PDB entry 4XT1 | X-ray diffraction, 2.89 A resolution | chains A and B of the 3 polymer chains in the assembly

== Chain A ==
Protein: G-protein coupled receptor homolog US28
UniProt: P69332 (US28_HCMVA); residue numbers follow UniProt; this construct covers 1-354
Chain sequence (362 residues; numbered -7 to 354; the number before each row is that of its first residue; numbers below 1 keep their minus sign (Asp-7 is residue -7)):
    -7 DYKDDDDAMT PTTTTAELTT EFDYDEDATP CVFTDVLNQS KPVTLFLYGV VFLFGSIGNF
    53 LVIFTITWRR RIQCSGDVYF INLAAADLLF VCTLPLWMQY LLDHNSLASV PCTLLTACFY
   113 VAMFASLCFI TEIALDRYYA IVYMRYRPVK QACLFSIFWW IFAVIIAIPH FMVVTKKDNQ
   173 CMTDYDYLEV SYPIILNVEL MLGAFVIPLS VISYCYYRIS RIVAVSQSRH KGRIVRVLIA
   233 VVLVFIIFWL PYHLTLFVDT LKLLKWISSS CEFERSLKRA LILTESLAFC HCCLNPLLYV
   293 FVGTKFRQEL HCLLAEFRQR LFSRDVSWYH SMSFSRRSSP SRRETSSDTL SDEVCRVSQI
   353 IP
Unresolved in the structure: -7 to 14, 96-100, 311-354
Disulfides: Cys23-Cys263, Cys104-Cys173
Construct notes: expression tag (-7 to 0)
Ligand contacts: succinic acid (SIN): Leu119, Cys120, Thr123, Trp151, Phe154, Gly195, Ile199, Pro200
UniProt features mapped onto this chain:
  - glycosylation: Asn30 (N-linked (GlcNAc...) asparagine)
  - natural variant: Glu18 to Asp19 (sequence variant, change not given here; In strain: Isolate clinical VHL/E), Phe25 (F25L: In strain: Isolate clinical VHL/E), Arg267 (R267K: In strain: Isolate clinical VHL/E), Val346 (V346A: In strain: Isolate clinical VHL/E)
Reported in the primary citation:
  - conformationally variable residues (helix shift, side-chain flip): Arg129, Tyr291
  - contacts within the chain: Glu124-Trp151 (hydrogen bond), Arg129-Tyr208 (hydrogen bond), Tyr208-Tyr291 (water-mediated contact), Ile122-Tyr291 (water-mediated contact)

== Chain B ==
Protein: Fractalkine
Source organism: Homo sapiens
UniProt: P78423 (X3CL1_HUMAN); residues 1-77 here correspond to UniProt positions 25-101 (UniProt number = residue number + 24)
Chain sequence (91 residues; each row starts with the number of its first residue):
     1 EHHGVTKCAI TCSKMTSKIP VALLIHYQQN QASCGKRAII LETRQHRLFC ADPKEQWVKD
    61 AMQHLDRQAA ALTRNGGSGS GSAAALEVLF Q
Unresolved in the structure: 69-91
Disulfides: Cys8-Cys34, Cys12-Cys50
Modified / non-standard residues: Glu1 (pyroglutamic acid; PCA)
Construct notes: engineered mutation Ala9 (Asn33 in P78423); expression tag (78-91)

== How chain A and chain B interact ==
Contacting residue pairs - 67 pairs, chain A then chain B:
  Asp15(A) with Ser17(B); Lys18(B), hydrogen bond (side chain-backbone)
  Glu18(A) with Met15(B); Phe49(B)
  Ala20(A) with Lys14(B); Met15(B); Thr16(B); Phe49(B); Cys50(B), hydrogen bond (backbone-backbone)
  Thr21(A) with Leu48(B)
  Pro22(A) with Ile10(B), hydrophobic; Thr11(B); Leu48(B); Phe49(B); Cys50(B), hydrophobic
  Cys23(A) with Ala9(B); Ile10(B); Thr11(B), hydrogen bond (backbone-backbone)
  Val24(A) with Ala9(B); Ile10(B), hydrophobic
  Phe25(A) with Ala9(B), hydrogen bond (backbone-backbone); Thr11(B)
  Thr26(A) with Ala9(B)
  Leu29(A) with Thr6(B); Cys8(B)
  Tyr40(A) with His2(B), hydrogen bond; Gly4(B)
  Trp89(A) with His2(B); Val5(B), hydrophobic
  Tyr92(A) with Val5(B), hydrophobic; Lys7(B), hydrogen bond (backbone-side chain)
  Leu93(A) with Gly4(B); Val5(B), hydrophobic
  Asp95(A) with Lys7(B)
  Thr108(A) with Glu1(B)
  Phe111(A) with His2(B)
  Tyr112(A) with Glu1(B), hydrogen bond (side chain-backbone); His2(B)
  Val166(A) with Glu1(B)
  Lys169(A) with Ala32(B)
  Asp170(A) with Ala32(B)
  Gln172(A) with Lys7(B); Gln31(B), hydrogen bond; Ala32(B), hydrogen bond (side chain-backbone); Ser33(B), hydrogen bond (side chain-backbone)
  Cys173(A) with Glu1(B); Ser33(B)
  Met174(A) with Glu1(B); Ala32(B); Ser33(B); Gly35(B)
  Thr175(A) with Glu1(B); Gly35(B)
  Asp176(A) with Gly35(B)
  Tyr177(A) with Cys34(B); Gly35(B), hydrogen bond (backbone-backbone)
  Asp178(A) with Gly35(B); Lys36(B); Arg37(B), hydrogen bond (side chain-backbone)
  Tyr244(A) with His3(B)
  Glu266(A) with Thr11(B)
  Lys270(A) with Cys8(B)
  Leu273(A) with His3(B)
  Ile274(A) with His3(B)
  Glu277(A) with His2(B); His3(B), salt bridge; Gly4(B), hydrogen bond (side chain-backbone)
Interface residues without a listed pair, chain A (36 interface residues in all): Thr36, Leu248
From the paper, about this interface:
  - specific contacts: Glu277(A)-His3(B) (salt bridge)
  - interface residues, chain A: Tyr40(A), Tyr112(A), Thr175(A), Glu277(A)
  - interface residues, chain B: His2(B), His3(B), Gly4(B)

== Overview ==
Chain A and chain B form an interface of 36 and 26 residues respectively, with 13 hydrogen bonds and 1 salt
bridge. Among the polar pairs are Glu277(A)-His3(B), Asp15(A)-Lys18(B) and Tyr40(A)-His2(B). The paper
describes a salt bridge between Glu277(A) and His3(B). From the paper: interface residues Tyr40(A), Tyr112(A)
and His2(B) among others; conformational variability at Arg129(A) and Tyr291(A).
Chain A is G-protein coupled receptor homolog US28 and chain B is Fractalkine (Homo sapiens); the structure,
Structure of a nanobody-bound viral GPCR bound to human chemokine CX3CL1, was determined by X-ray diffraction
together with 4XT3 from the same study.
